5NB4 - chains D and M of the 12 polymer chains in the assembly; structure by X-ray diffraction, 1.14 A resolution.

# Chain D
Protein: Phycoerythrin Alpha subunit
Source organism: Phormidium rubidum A09DM
UniProt: A0A0E3W010 (A0A0E3W010_9CYAN); residues 1-160 here = UniProt positions 1-160
Chain sequence (164 residues; numbered 1 to 164; the number before each row is that of its first residue):
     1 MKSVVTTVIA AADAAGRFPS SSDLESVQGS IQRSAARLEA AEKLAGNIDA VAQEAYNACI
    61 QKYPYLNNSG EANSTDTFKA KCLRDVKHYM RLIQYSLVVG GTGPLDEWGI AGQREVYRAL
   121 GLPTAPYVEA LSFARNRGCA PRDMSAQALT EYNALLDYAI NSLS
Glycans and other covalent adducts: phycoerythrobilin (PEB) linked to Cys-82, Cys-139
Bound ions: Na+: Asn-161, Ser-164 (shared with Ser-47(M) of chain M)
Ligand contacts:
  - phycoerythrobilin (PEB), molecule 1: Leu-24, Glu-25, Gln-28
  - phycoerythrobilin (PEB), molecule 2: Arg-33, Gln-147, Thr-150, Glu-151
  - phycoerythrobilin (PEB), molecule 3: Lys-43, Leu-44, Asn-47, Ala-50, Val-51, Glu-54, Arg-137, Gly-138, Arg-142, Asp-143, Met-144, Tyr-152
  - phycoerythrobilin (PEB), molecule 4: Cys-59, Leu-66, Ala-72, Asn-73, Phe-78, Lys-81, Arg-84, Asp-85, Val-86, His-88, Tyr-89, Arg-91, Leu-92, Trp-108, Val-116, Tyr-117, Leu-120, Leu-122, Pro-123, Pro-126, Tyr-127
  - hydrogenphosphate ion (PI): Ile-110, Ala-111, Gly-112, Gln-113, Arg-114, Glu-115
From the paper describing this entry:
  - binding site for phycoerythrobilin: Gln-28, Lys-43, Asn-47, Ala-72, Lys-81, Cys-82, Arg-84, Asp-85, Leu-120, Arg-137, Cys-139, Arg-142, Asp-143, Gln-147
  - binding site for nitrate ion: Arg-118, Thr-124
  - binding site for hydrogenphosphate ion: Gly-112, Arg-114, Glu-115

# Chain M
Protein: Phycoerythrin Beta subunit
Source organism: Phormidium rubidum A09DM
UniProt: A0A0E4G455 (A0A0E4G455_9CYAN); residues 8-184 here correspond to UniProt positions 1-177 (UniProt number = residue number - 7)
Chain sequence (184 residues; each row starts with the number of its first residue):
     1 MLDAFSRAVV QADASTSVVA DMGALKQFIA EGNRRLDAVN AIASNASCMV SDAVAGMICE
    61 NQGLIQAGGN CYPNRRMAAC LRDAEIILRY VTYALLAGDA SVLDDRCLNG LKETYAALGV
   121 PTTSTVRAVQ IMKAQAAAHI KDTPSEARAG GKLRKMGSPV VEDRCASLVA EASSYFDRVI
   181 SALS
Modified positions: Asn-70 (N-methyl asparagine; MEN)
Glycans and other covalent adducts: phycoerythrobilin (PEB) linked to Cys-48, Cys-59, Cys-80, Cys-165
Bound ions: Na+: Ser-47 (shared with Asn-161(D), Ser-164(D) of chain D)
Ligand contacts:
  - phycoerythrobilin (PEB), molecule 1: Ala-30, Asn-33, Arg-34, Leu-36, Asp-37, Ala-38, Ile-140, Lys-141, Asp-142, Ser-158, Pro-159, Val-160, Val-161, Arg-164, Leu-168
  - phycoerythrobilin (PEB), molecule 2: Asn-45, Met-49, Asp-52, Ala-55, Gly-56, Glu-60, Arg-127, Ile-131, Ala-134, Gln-135, Ala-138, His-139, Thr-143, Pro-144, Ser-145, Arg-148, Ala-149, Lys-152, Leu-153, Arg-154
  - phycoerythrobilin (PEB), molecule 3: Met-57, Leu-64, Asn-70, Cys-71, Arg-75, Arg-76, Ala-79, Arg-82, Asp-83, Ile-86, Ile-87, Tyr-90, Arg-106, Cys-107, Leu-111, Thr-114, Tyr-115, Leu-118, Val-120, Pro-121, Ser-124, Thr-125, Ala-128
  - phycoerythrobilin (PEB), molecule 4: Ile-58, Ile-65, Tyr-72, Pro-73, Asn-74, Met-77
  - hydrogenphosphate ion (PI): Met-1, Ser-101, Asp-105, Arg-106
From the paper describing this entry:
  - binding site for phycoerythrobilin: Asn-33, Arg-34, Asp-37, Cys-48, Asp-52, Cys-59, Glu-60, Cys-71, Arg-75, Arg-76, Cys-80, Arg-82, Asp-83, Thr-122, Thr-123, Arg-127, Ser-145, Arg-148, Pro-159, Val-161, Cys-165
  - contacts within the chain: Asp-83/Tyr-115 (hydrogen bond), Asp-52/Gln-135 (hydrogen bond), Asp-52/Arg-148 (water-mediated contact)
  - conformationally variable residues (loop rearrangement, side-chain flip): Arg-148, Ala-149 to Lys-152
  - binding site for hydrogenphosphate ion: Met-1, Asp-105, Arg-106

# Chain D / chain M interface
Pairs across the interface - 14 pairs, chain D then chain M:
  Ser-132(D) with Arg-154(M), hydrogen bond
  Arg-135(D) with Arg-154(M); Lys-155(M), hydrogen bond (side chain-backbone); Met-156(M)
  Asn-136(D) with Arg-154(M), hydrogen bond
  Ala-154(D) with Asn-40(M)
  Asp-157(D) with Ser-44(M); Arg-154(M), salt bridge
  Ile-160(D) with Arg-154(M)
  Asn-161(D) with Ala-43(M), hydrogen bond (side chain-backbone); Ser-44(M), hydrogen bond (side chain-backbone); Ala-46(M); Ser-47(M), hydrogen bond
  Ser-164(D) with Ser-47(M)
Other interface residues (no listed pair), chain D (9 interface residues in all): Thr-150
Other interface residues (no listed pair), chain M (10 interface residues in all): Asn-45, Leu-153

# Overview
Chain D and chain M form an interface of 9 and 10 residues respectively, with 6 hydrogen bonds and 1 salt
bridge. Polar contacts include Asp-157(D)/Arg-154(M), Ser-132(D)/Arg-154(M) and Arg-135(D)/Lys-155(M). From
the paper: a binding site for phycoerythrobilin at Gln-28(D), Lys-43(D) and Asn-33(M) among others; a binding
site for hydrogenphosphate ion at Gly-112(D), Arg-114(D) and Met-1(M) among others.
Chain D is Phycoerythrin Alpha subunit and chain M is Phycoerythrin Beta subunit, both from Phormidium rubidum
A09DM; the structure, Atomic resolution structure of C-phycoerythrin from marine cyanobacterium Phormidium sp.
A09DM at pH 7.5, was determined by X-ray diffraction together with 5NB3 from the same study.
